PDB entry 3C1B | X-ray diffraction, 2.20 A resolution | chains H and I of the 10 polymer chains in the assembly

# Chain H
Protein: Histone 2, H2bf
From: Xenopus (Silurana) tropicalis
Reference sequence: Q28D68 (Q28D68_XENTR); residues 1398-1522 here correspond to UniProt positions 2-126 (UniProt number = residue number - 1396)
Sequence (125 residues; row label = number of the first residue in the row):
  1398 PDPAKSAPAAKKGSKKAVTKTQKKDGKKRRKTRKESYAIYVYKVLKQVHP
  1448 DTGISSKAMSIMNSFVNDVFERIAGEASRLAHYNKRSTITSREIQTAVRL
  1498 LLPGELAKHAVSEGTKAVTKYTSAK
Disordered / not traced: 1398-1427, 1522

# Chain I
Molecule: Palindromic 146bp Human Alpha satellite DNA
Sequence (146 nucleotides; numbered 1 to 146; the number before each row is that of its first residue):
     1 ATCAATATCCACCTGCAGATTCTACCAAAAGTGTATTTGGAAACTGCTCC
    51 ATCAAAAGGCATGTTCAGCGGAATTCCGCTGAACATGCCTTTTGATGGAG
   101 CAGTTTCCAAATACACTTTTGGTAGAATCTGCAGGTGGATATTGAT

# How chain H and chain I interact
Contacting residue pairs - 11 pairs, chain H then chain I:
  Lys1428(H) - DT123(I)  phosphate contact
  Lys1428(H) - DA124(I)  hydrogen bond to the phosphate
  Arg1430(H) - DG122(I)  phosphate contact
  Arg1430(H) - DT123(I)  phosphate contact
  Lys1431(H) - DG122(I)  hydrogen bond to the phosphate
  Lys1431(H) - DT123(I)  hydrogen bond to the phosphate
  Glu1432(H) - DG122(I)  phosphate contact
  Ser1433(H) - DG122(I)  hydrogen bond to the phosphate
  Ile1436(H) - DG121(I)  phosphate contact
  Ile1436(H) - DG122(I)  phosphate contact
  Tyr1437(H) - DG121(I)  sugar contact
Interface residues without a listed pair, chain H (9 interface residues in all): Thr1429, Lys1440

# Summary
9 residues of chain H and 4 residues of chain I are in contact, with 4 hydrogen bonds. Polar pairs include
Lys1428(H)-DA124(I), Lys1431(H)-DG122(I) and Lys1431(H)-DT123(I).
Here chain H is Histone 2, H2bf (Xenopus (Silurana) tropicalis) and chain I is Palindromic 146bp Human Alpha
satellite DNA. Entry 3C1B (The effect of H3 K79 dimethylation and H4 K20 trimethylation on nucleosome and
chromatin structure) was determined by X-ray diffraction, deposited together with 3C1C.
